Entry 7MI9 (electron microscopy, 3.89 A resolution); this record covers chains A and G of the 10 polymer chains in the assembly.

== Chain A ==
Protein: CRISPR-associated exonuclease Cas4/endonuclease Cas1 fusion
From: Geobacter sulfurreducens
Notes: EC 3.1.-.-, 3.1.12.1
UniProtKB: Q74H36 (CS4F1_GEOSL); numbering as in UniProt (aligned over 1-559)
Amino-acid sequence (559 residues; row label = number of the first residue in the row):
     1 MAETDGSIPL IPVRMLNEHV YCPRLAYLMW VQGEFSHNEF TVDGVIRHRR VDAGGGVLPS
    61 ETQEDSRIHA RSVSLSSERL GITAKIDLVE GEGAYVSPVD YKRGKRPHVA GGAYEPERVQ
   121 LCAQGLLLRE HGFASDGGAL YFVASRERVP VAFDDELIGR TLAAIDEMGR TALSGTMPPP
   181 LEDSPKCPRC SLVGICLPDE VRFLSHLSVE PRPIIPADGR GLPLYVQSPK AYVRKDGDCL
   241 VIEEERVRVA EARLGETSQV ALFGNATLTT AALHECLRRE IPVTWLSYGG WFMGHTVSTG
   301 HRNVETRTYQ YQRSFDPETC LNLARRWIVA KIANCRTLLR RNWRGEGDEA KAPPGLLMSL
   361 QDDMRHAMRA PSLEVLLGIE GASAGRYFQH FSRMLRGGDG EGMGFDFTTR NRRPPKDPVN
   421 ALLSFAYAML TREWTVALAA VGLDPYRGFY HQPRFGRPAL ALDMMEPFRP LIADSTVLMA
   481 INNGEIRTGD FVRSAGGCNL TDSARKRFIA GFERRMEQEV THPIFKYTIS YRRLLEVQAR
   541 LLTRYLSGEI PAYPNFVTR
Not modelled in the structure: 1-210, 559
Swiss-Prot annotation at these positions:
  - binding site ([4Fe-4S] cluster): Cys-22, Cys-187, Cys-190, Cys-196
  - binding site (Mn(2+)): Asp-87, Asp-100, Glu-380, His-451, Glu-466
What the authors report for this chain:
  - specificity-determining residues: Glu-18
  - specificity-determining residues: Arg-14, Leu-25, Leu-192 (by similarity / conservation)
  - mutagenesis - H48G, D100A: decreased catalytic activity
  - mutagenesis - S191A: decreased catalytic activity on Gsu-PAM
  - mutagenesis - E18Y: abolished catalytic activity on both PAMs

== Chain G ==
Molecule: 80-nt DNA strand
Sequence (80 nucleotides; row label = number of the first residue in the row):
     1 AGGACAACGT TACGGACGGC ACAGCCTTTT TGCTTCAATG AGGCCGGGGC ATCATGGCCC
    61 CGGAATACGG CTCTTTTCCG

== Chain A / chain G interface ==
Residue-residue contacts (22; chain A residue first):
  Ile-214(A) / DC58(G)  sugar contact
  Ile-214(A) / DC59(G)  sugar contact
  Ile-215(A) / DC59(G)  base contact
  Tyr-232(A) / DA1(G)  sugar contact
  Tyr-232(A) / DA4(G)  sugar contact
  Arg-234(A) / DA1(G)  base contact
  Arg-234(A) / DC5(G)  phosphate contact
  Lys-235(A) / DC5(G)  hydrogen bond to the phosphate
  Lys-235(A) / DA6(G)  salt bridge to the phosphate
  Asp-236(A) / DA6(G)  phosphate contact
  Gly-237(A) / DA6(G)  hydrogen bond to the phosphate
  Glu-243(A) / DA1(G)  hydrogen bond to the base
  Arg-246(A) / DA1(G)  salt bridge to the phosphate
  Thr-269(A) / DA4(G)  phosphate contact
  Thr-269(A) / DC5(G)  hydrogen bond to the phosphate
  Ala-271(A) / DC5(G)  phosphate contact
  Arg-302(A) / DG62(G)  salt bridge to the phosphate
  Asn-303(A) / DC61(G)  phosphate contact
  Glu-305(A) / DC61(G)  phosphate contact
  Arg-540(A) / DC60(G)  salt bridge to the phosphate
  Arg-544(A) / DC59(G)  hydrogen bond to the phosphate
  Arg-544(A) / DC60(G)  salt bridge to the phosphate
Interface residues without a listed pair, chain A (19 interface residues in all): Arg-212, Ala-272, Glu-549
Interface residues without a listed pair, chain G (12 interface residues in all): DG2, DG57, DG63

== In short ==
Chain A and chain G form an interface of 19 and 12 residues respectively; the contacts include 5 hydrogen
bonds and 5 salt bridges. Polar contacts include Glu-243(A)/DA1(G), Lys-235(A)/DC5(G) and Gly-237(A)/DA6(G).
The paper reports that H48G and D100A of chain A reduce catalytic activity; specificity determinants
Glu-18(A), Arg-14(A) and Leu-25(A) among others; 4 substitutions were tested in all.
Here chain A is CRISPR-associated exonuclease Cas4/endonuclease Cas1 fusion (Geobacter sulfurreducens) and
chain G is an 80-nt DNA strand. Entry 7MI9 (Full integration complex of Cas1/Cas2 from Cas4-containing system)
was determined by electron microscopy, deposited together with 7MI4, 7MI5, 7MIB and 7MID.
